7ZAN - chains B and D of the 4 polymer chains in the assembly; structure by X-ray diffraction, 5.06 A resolution (low resolution: residue-level contacts below are approximate; hydrogen-bond / salt-bridge calls are withheld).

== Chain B ==
Molecule: Interleukin-17A
Source organism: Homo sapiens
Notes: fragment: il-17a
UniProt: Q16552 (IL17_HUMAN); numbering as in UniProt (aligned over 34-155)
Chain sequence (123 residues; numbered 33 to 155; the number before each row is that of its first residue):
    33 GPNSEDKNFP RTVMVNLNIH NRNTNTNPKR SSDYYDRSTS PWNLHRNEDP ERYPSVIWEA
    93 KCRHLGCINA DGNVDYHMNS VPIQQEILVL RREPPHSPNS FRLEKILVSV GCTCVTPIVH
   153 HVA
Not modelled in the structure: 33-42, 154-155
Construct notes: expression tag (33); engineered mutation Asp-68 (Asn in Q16552), Ser-129 (Cys in Q16552)
Disulfide bonds: Cys-94/Cys-144, Cys-99/Cys-146

== Chain D ==
Molecule: Isoform 2 of Interleukin-17 receptor C
Source organism: Homo sapiens
Notes: fragment: Extracellular domain
UniProt: Q8NAC3 (I17RC_HUMAN), isoform Q8NAC3-2; residues 21-467 here = UniProt positions 21-467
Chain sequence (453 residues; numbered 21 to 473; the number before each row is that of its first residue):
    21 LERLVGPQDA THCSPGLSCR LWDSDILCLP GDIVPAPGPV LAPTHLQTEL VLRCQKETDC
    81 DLCLRVAVHL AVHGHWEEPE DEEKFGGAAD SGVEEPRNAS LQAQVVLSFQ AYPTARCVLL
   141 EVQVPAALVQ FGQSVGSVVY DCFEAALGSE VRIWSYTQPR YEKELNHTQQ LPDCRGLEVW
   201 NSIPSCWALP WLNVSADGDN VHLVLNVSEE QHFGLSLYWN QVQGPPKPRW HKNLTGPQII
   261 TLNHTDLVPC LCIQVWPLEP DSVRTNICPF REDPRAHQNL WQAARLRLLT LQSWLLDAPC
   321 SLPAEAALCW RAPGGDPCQP LVPPLSWENV TVDKVLEFPL LKGHPNLCVQ VNSSEKLQLQ
   381 ECLWADSLGP LKDDVLLLET RGPQDNRSLC ALEPSGCTSL PSKASTRAAR LGEYLLQDLQ
   441 SGQCLQLWDD DLGALWACPM DKYIHKREFR HDS
Not modelled in the structure: 96-117, 465-473
Construct notes: conflict Arg-307 (Gln in Q8NAC3); expression tag (468-473)
Disulfide bonds: Cys-33/Cys-39, Cys-48/Cys-137, Cys-74/Cys-80, Cys-83/Cys-162, Cys-194/Cys-206, Cys-270/Cys-320, Cys-272/Cys-288, Cys-329/Cys-338, Cys-368/Cys-382, Cys-410/Cys-417, Cys-444/Cys-458
Covalent attachments: N-acetylglucosamine (NAG) linked to Asn-213, Asn-226, Asn-349
What the authors report for this chain:
  - post-translational modification sites: Asn-213, Asn-226, Asn-349

== Chain B / chain D interface ==
Contacting residue pairs (31):
  Arg-43(B) / Trp-42(D)
  Leu-97(B) / Pro-280(D)
  Tyr-108(B) / His-251(D)
  Tyr-108(B) / Trp-276(D)
  Tyr-108(B) / Arg-284(D)
  His-109(B) / Ser-236(D)
  His-109(B) / His-251(D)
  His-109(B) / Arg-284(D)
  Asn-111(B) / Asp-281(D)
  Asn-111(B) / Arg-284(D)
  Ser-112(B) / Pro-280(D)
  Val-113(B) / Asp-281(D)
  Glu-118(B) / Thr-134(D)
  Glu-118(B) / Ala-135(D)
  Lys-137(B) / Asp-45(D)
  Lys-137(B) / Ala-135(D)
  Val-147(B) / Asp-281(D)
  Pro-149(B) / Arg-284(D)
  Ile-150(B) / Val-283(D)
  Ile-150(B) / Arg-284(D)
  Val-151(B) / Gln-274(D)
  Val-151(B) / Arg-284(D)
  Val-151(B) / Asn-286(D)
  His-152(B) / Cys-194(D)
  His-152(B) / Ser-205(D)
  His-152(B) / Cys-206(D)
  His-152(B) / Trp-207(D)
  His-152(B) / Arg-284(D)
  His-152(B) / Thr-285(D)
  His-153(B) / Thr-285(D)
  His-153(B) / Asn-286(D)
Interface residues without a listed pair, chain B (17 interface residues in all): Met-110, Leu-135
Interface residues without a listed pair, chain D (25 interface residues in all): Leu-47, Arg-136, Asn-253, Leu-278, Glu-279, Ser-282, Ile-287

== In short ==
17 residues of chain B and 25 residues of chain D are in contact. N-acetylglucosamine is covalently linked to
Asn-213(D), Asn-226(D) and Asn-349(D). The paper reports modification sites Asn-213(D), Asn-226(D) and
Asn-349(D).
Chain B is Interleukin-17A and chain D is Isoform 2 of Interleukin-17 receptor C, both from Homo sapiens; the
structure, Crystal Structure of human IL-17A in complex with IL-17RA and IL-17RC, was determined by X-ray
diffraction (same publication as 5N9B).
